Entry 8F39 (electron microscopy, 3.50 A resolution); this record covers chains S and T of the 27 polymer chains in the assembly.

Chain S (and T):
Protein: ATP synthase subunit 9, mitochondrial
Source organism: Saccharomyces cerevisiae
Notes: chain T of this document is another copy of the same molecule, construct and numbering; everything in this record applies to it too
UniProt: P61829 (ATP9_YEAST); residues 1-75 here = UniProt positions 1-75
Amino-acid sequence (75 residues; row label = number of the first residue in the row):
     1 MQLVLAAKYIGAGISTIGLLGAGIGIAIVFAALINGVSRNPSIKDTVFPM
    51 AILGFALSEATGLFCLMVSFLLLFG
Disordered / not traced: 75
UniProt features mapped onto this chain:
  - site: E59 (Reversibly protonated during proton transport)
  - modified residue: M1 (N-formylmethionine)
  - natural variant: T46 (T46L: In strain: DS400/A3 and KL14-4A), L53 (L53F: In strain: DS400/A3, DS401 and 1 more), L57 (L57V: In oligomycin-resistant mutant and cross-resistance to venturicidin), C65 (C65S: In oligomycin-resistant mutant)

Interface between chain S and chain T:
Contacting residue pairs (63; chain S residue first):
  M1(S) - Q2(T)  hydrogen bond (backbone-side chain)
  L3(S) - Q2(T)
  L3(S) - L3(T)  hydrophobic
  L3(S) - A6(T)  hydrophobic
  V4(S) - Q2(T)
  V4(S) - Y9(T)  hydrophobic
  A7(S) - A6(T)
  A7(S) - Y9(T)
  K8(S) - Y9(T)
  I10(S) - I10(T)  hydrophobic
  G11(S) - Y9(T)
  G11(S) - G13(T)
  I14(S) - G13(T)
  I14(S) - I14(T)  hydrophobic
  S15(S) - A12(T)
  S15(S) - G13(T)
  S15(S) - T16(T)  hydrogen bond
  I17(S) - I17(T)  hydrophobic
  I17(S) - L20(T)
  G18(S) - L20(T)
  L20(S) - L20(T)  hydrophobic
  G21(S) - L20(T)
  I24(S) - I24(T)  hydrophobic
  G25(S) - G23(T)
  G25(S) - A27(T)
  I28(S) - A27(T)  hydrophobic
  I28(S) - A31(T)  hydrophobic
  V29(S) - A27(T)
  V29(S) - F30(T)  hydrophobic
  V29(S) - I34(T)  hydrophobic
  A32(S) - A31(T)
  A32(S) - I34(T)
  A32(S) - N35(T)
  L33(S) - I34(T)  hydrophobic
  N35(S) - N35(T)
  G36(S) - S38(T)
  R39(S) - N35(T)  hydrogen bond (side chain-backbone)
  R39(S) - S38(T)  hydrogen bond
  R39(S) - R39(T)
  N40(S) - S38(T)  hydrogen bond (side chain-backbone)
  I43(S) - V37(T)
  I43(S) - S38(T)
  I43(S) - P41(T)  hydrophobic
  I43(S) - K44(T)
  T46(S) - K44(T)
  V47(S) - I34(T)  hydrophobic
  V47(S) - V37(T)  hydrophobic
  V47(S) - K44(T)
  M50(S) - F30(T)  hydrophobic
  M50(S) - L33(T)  hydrophobic
  A51(S) - I34(T)  hydrophobic
  G54(S) - F30(T)
  L57(S) - F55(T)  hydrophobic
  S58(S) - I26(T)
  T61(S) - E59(T)
  C65(S) - T16(T)
  C65(S) - L19(T)  hydrophobic
  V68(S) - T16(T)
  V68(S) - L66(T)  hydrophobic
  V68(S) - F70(T)  hydrophobic
  L71(S) - L73(T)  hydrophobic
  L72(S) - Y9(T)  hydrophobic
  L72(S) - L73(T)  hydrophobic
Other interface residues (no listed pair), chain S (37 interface residues in all): M67
Other interface residues (no listed pair), chain T (33 interface residues in all): I28, F74

Summary:
37 residues of chain S face 33 of chain T across their interface; the contacts include 5 hydrogen bonds. Polar
contacts include M1(S)-Q2(T), S15(S)-T16(T) and R39(S)-N35(T).
Both chains are ATP synthase subunit 9, mitochondrial (Saccharomyces cerevisiae). Entry 8F39 (Yeast ATP
synthase in conformation-2, at pH 6) was determined by electron microscopy, deposited together with 8F29, 8FKJ
and 8FL8.
